PDB entry 1KIL | X-ray diffraction, 2.30 A resolution | chains A and E of the 5 polymer chains in the assembly

== Chain A ==
Molecule: Synaptobrevin SNARE motif
From: Rattus norvegicus
Notes: fragment: SNARE motif (29-93)
Reference sequence: P63045 (VAMP2_RAT); residue numbers follow UniProt; this construct covers 28-92
Amino-acid sequence (66 residues; numbered 27 to 92; the number before each row is that of its first residue):
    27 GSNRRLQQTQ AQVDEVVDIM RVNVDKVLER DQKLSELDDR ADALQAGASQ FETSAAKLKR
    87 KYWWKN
Unresolved in the structure: 27
Bound ions: Mg2+ near Asp68 (its only coordinating residue here)

== Chain E ==
Molecule: Complexin I SNARE-complex binding region
From: Rattus norvegicus
Notes: fragment: Complexin (residues 26-83)
Reference sequence: P63041 (CPLX1_RAT); residues 32-72 here = UniProt positions 32-72
Amino-acid sequence (49 residues; numbered 24 to 72; the number before each row is that of its first residue):
    24 GSKDPDAAKK EEERQEALRQ AEEERKAKYA KMEAEREVMR QGIRDKYGI
Unresolved in the structure: 24-31

== Interface between chain A and chain E ==
Contacting residue pairs - 20 pairs, chain A then chain E:
  Arg47(A) - Tyr70(E)  hydrogen bond (side chain-backbone)
  Arg47(A) - Gly71(E)
  Arg47(A) - Ile72(E)
  Val50(A) - Ile66(E)  hydrophobic
  Asp51(A) - Ile72(E)
  Leu54(A) - Met62(E)  hydrophobic
  Leu54(A) - Arg63(E)
  Asp57(A) - Arg59(E)  salt bridge
  Asp57(A) - Arg63(E)  salt bridge
  Gln58(A) - Glu56(E)
  Gln58(A) - Arg63(E)
  Ser61(A) - Glu56(E)  hydrogen bond
  Ser61(A) - Arg63(E)
  Asp64(A) - Tyr52(E)  hydrogen bond
  Asp65(A) - Arg48(E)  salt bridge
  Asp65(A) - Tyr52(E)
  Asp68(A) - Arg48(E)  salt bridge
  Asp68(A) - Tyr52(E)
  Ala69(A) - Arg48(E)
  Gln76(A) - Leu41(E)
Interface residues without a listed pair, chain E (13 interface residues in all): Glu60, Arg67
From the paper, about this interface:
  - specific contacts: Asp64(A)-Tyr52(E) (hydrogen bond)
  - interface residues, chain A: Arg47(A), Val50(A), Leu54(A), Asp57(A), Asp65(A), Asp68(A)
  - interface residues, chain E: Arg48(E), Arg59(E), Met62(E), Arg63(E)

== In short ==
The interface between chain A and chain E involves 12 residues on one side and 13 on the other; the contacts
include 3 hydrogen bonds and 4 salt bridges. Among the polar pairs are Asp57(A)-Arg59(E), Asp57(A)-Arg63(E)
and Asp65(A)-Arg48(E). The authors report a hydrogen bond between Asp64(A) and Tyr52(E). The paper reports
interface residues Arg47(A), Val50(A) and Arg48(E) among others.
Chain A is Synaptobrevin SNARE motif and chain E is Complexin I SNARE-complex binding region, both from Rattus
norvegicus; the structure, Three-dimensional structure of the complexin/SNARE complex, was determined by X-ray
diffraction.
